PDB entry 1TWH | X-ray diffraction, 3.40 A resolution | chains B and J of the 10 polymer chains in the assembly

[Chain B]
Name: DNA-directed RNA polymerase II 140 kDa polypeptide
Organism: Saccharomyces cerevisiae
Notes: EC 2.7.7.6
UniProt: P08518 (RPB2_YEAST); numbering as in UniProt (aligned over 1-1224)
Sequence (1224 residues; each row starts with the number of its first residue):
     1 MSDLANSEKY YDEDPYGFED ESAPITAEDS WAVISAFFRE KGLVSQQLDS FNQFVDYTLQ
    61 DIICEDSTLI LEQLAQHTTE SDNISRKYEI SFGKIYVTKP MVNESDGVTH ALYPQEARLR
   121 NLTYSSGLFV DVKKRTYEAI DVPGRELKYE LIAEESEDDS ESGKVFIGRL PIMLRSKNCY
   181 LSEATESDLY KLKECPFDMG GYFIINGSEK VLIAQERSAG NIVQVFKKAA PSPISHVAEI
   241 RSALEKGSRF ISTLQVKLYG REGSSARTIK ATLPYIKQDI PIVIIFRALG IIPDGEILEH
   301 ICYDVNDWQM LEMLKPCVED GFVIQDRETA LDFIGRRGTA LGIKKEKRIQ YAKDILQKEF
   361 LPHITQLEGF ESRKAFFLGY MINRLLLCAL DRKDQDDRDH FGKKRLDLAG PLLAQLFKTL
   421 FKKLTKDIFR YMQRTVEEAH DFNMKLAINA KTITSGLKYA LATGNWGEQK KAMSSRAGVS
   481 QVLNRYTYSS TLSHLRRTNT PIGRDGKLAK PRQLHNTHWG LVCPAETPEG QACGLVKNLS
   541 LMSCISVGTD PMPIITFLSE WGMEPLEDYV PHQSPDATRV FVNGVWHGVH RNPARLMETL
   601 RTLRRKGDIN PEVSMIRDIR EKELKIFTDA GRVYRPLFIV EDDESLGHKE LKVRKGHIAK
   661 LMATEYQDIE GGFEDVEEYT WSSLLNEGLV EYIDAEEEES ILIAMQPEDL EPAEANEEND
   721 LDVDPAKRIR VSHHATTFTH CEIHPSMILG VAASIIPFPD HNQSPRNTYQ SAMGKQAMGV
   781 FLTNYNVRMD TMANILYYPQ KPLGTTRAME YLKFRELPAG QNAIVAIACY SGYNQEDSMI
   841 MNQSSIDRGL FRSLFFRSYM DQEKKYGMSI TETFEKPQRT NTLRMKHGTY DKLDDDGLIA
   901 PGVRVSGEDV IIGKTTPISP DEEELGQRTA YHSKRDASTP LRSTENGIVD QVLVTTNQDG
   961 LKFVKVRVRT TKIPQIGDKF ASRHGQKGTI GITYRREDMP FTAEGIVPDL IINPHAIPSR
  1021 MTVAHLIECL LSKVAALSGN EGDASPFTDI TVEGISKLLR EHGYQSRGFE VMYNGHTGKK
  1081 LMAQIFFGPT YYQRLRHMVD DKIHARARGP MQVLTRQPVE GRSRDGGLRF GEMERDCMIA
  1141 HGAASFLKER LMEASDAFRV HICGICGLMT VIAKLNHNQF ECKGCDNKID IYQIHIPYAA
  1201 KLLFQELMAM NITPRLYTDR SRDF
Unresolved in the structure: 1-17, 71-88, 139-163, 438-445, 468-476, 503-508, 669-677, 713-721, 917-932, 1111-1126
Bound ions: Mn2+: Asp837 (together with ATP) (shared with 2 residues of chain A); Zn2+: Cys1163, Cys1166, Cys1182, Cys1185
Small-molecule neighbours: ATP: Arg766, Asp837, Gln986, Lys987, Arg1020

[Chain J]
Name: DNA-directed RNA polymerases I, II, and III 8.3 kDa polypeptide
Organism: Saccharomyces cerevisiae
Notes: EC 2.7.7.6
UniProt: P22139 (RPB10_YEAST); numbering as in UniProt (aligned over 1-70)
Sequence (70 residues; row label = number of the first residue in the row):
     1 MIVPVRCFSC GKVVGDKWES YLNLLQEDEL DEGTALSRLG LKRYCCRRMI LTHVDLIEKF
    61 LRYNPLEKRD
Unresolved in the structure: 65-70
Curated features (UniProtKB/Swiss-Prot):
  - binding site (Zn(2+)): Cys7, Cys10, Cys45, Cys46
  - cross-link: Lys59 (Glycyl lysine isopeptide (Lys-Gly) (interchain with G-Cter in ubiquitin))
Bound ions: Zn2+: Cys7, Cys10, Cys45, Cys46

[Interface between chain B and chain J]
Contacting residue pairs - 59 pairs, chain B then chain J:
  Glu186(B) - Arg62(J)  salt bridge
  Ser187(B) - Arg62(J)  hydrogen bond
  Tyr190(B) - Lys59(J)
  Tyr190(B) - Arg62(J)
  Tyr190(B) - Tyr63(J)  hydrophobic
  Cys195(B) - Tyr63(J)
  Pro196(B) - Tyr63(J)
  Phe197(B) - Lys59(J)
  Val780(B) - Leu56(J)  hydrophobic
  Thr783(B) - Phe60(J)
  Thr783(B) - Tyr63(J)  hydrogen bond
  Asn784(B) - Tyr63(J)  hydrogen bond (backbone-side chain)
  Tyr785(B) - Phe60(J)  hydrophobic
  Tyr797(B) - Met1(J)  hydrogen bond (backbone-backbone)
  Tyr798(B) - Ile2(J)
  Tyr798(B) - Pro4(J)  hydrophobic
  Tyr798(B) - Phe8(J)  hydrophobic
  Pro799(B) - Met1(J)
  Gln800(B) - Arg48(J)
  Gln800(B) - Met49(J)
  Gln800(B) - Thr52(J)  hydrogen bond
  Lys801(B) - Leu51(J)  hydrogen bond (side chain-backbone)
  Lys801(B) - Thr52(J)  hydrogen bond (backbone-backbone)
  Leu803(B) - Thr52(J)
  Glu816(B) - Val54(J)
  Glu816(B) - Leu56(J)
  Asn822(B) - Arg48(J)  hydrogen bond (backbone-side chain)
  Asn822(B) - Thr52(J)  hydrogen bond
  Ile824(B) - Ser9(J)
  Ile824(B) - Arg48(J)
  Ser845(B) - Phe8(J)  hydrogen bond (side chain-backbone)
  Ser845(B) - Ser9(J)
  Arg848(B) - Cys7(J)
  Arg848(B) - Phe8(J)  hydrogen bond (side chain-backbone)
  Arg848(B) - Ser9(J)
  Arg848(B) - Cys10(J)
  Arg848(B) - Gly11(J)
  Gly849(B) - Phe8(J)
  Leu850(B) - Phe8(J)
  Arg996(B) - Ser9(J)
  Arg996(B) - Cys10(J)
  Glu1004(B) - Arg43(J)
  Ile1006(B) - Arg43(J)
  Val1007(B) - Ser9(J)
  Asp1009(B) - Phe8(J)
  Asp1009(B) - Ser9(J)  hydrogen bond
  Asp1009(B) - Arg48(J)  salt bridge
  Lys1033(B) - Tyr44(J)
  Ala1035(B) - Leu51(J)
  Ala1036(B) - Arg47(J)  hydrogen bond (backbone-side chain)
  Leu1037(B) - Tyr44(J)  hydrophobic
  Leu1037(B) - Arg47(J)  hydrogen bond (backbone-side chain)
  Ser1038(B) - Gly33(J)
  Gly1039(B) - Glu32(J)
  Gly1039(B) - Leu51(J)
  Asn1040(B) - Glu32(J)
  Tyr1064(B) - Tyr44(J)
  Glu1070(B) - Tyr44(J)  hydrogen bond
  Phe1087(B) - Tyr44(J)
Other interface residues (no listed pair), chain B (46 interface residues in all): Lys193, Glu194, Leu796, Arg815, Leu817, Pro818, Gln821, Ala823
Other interface residues (no listed pair), chain J (26 interface residues in all): Arg6, Cys45, His53

[Summary]
The interface between chain B and chain J involves 46 residues on one side and 26 on the other, with 15
hydrogen bonds and 2 salt bridges. Among the polar pairs are Glu186(B)-Arg62(J), Asp1009(B)-Arg48(J) and
Ser187(B)-Arg62(J). Chain B binds ATP.
Chain B is DNA-directed RNA polymerase II 140 kDa polypeptide and chain J is DNA-directed RNA polymerases I,
II, and III 8.3 kDa polypeptide, both from Saccharomyces cerevisiae; the structure, RNA polymerase II
complexed with 2'dATP, was determined by X-ray diffraction, deposited together with 1R9S, 1R9T, 1TWA, 1TWC,
1TWF and 1TWG.
